PDB entry 7UN8 | electron microscopy, 3.30 A resolution | chains A and D of the 6 polymer chains in the assembly

# Chain A (and D)
Name: CD-NTase-associated protein 12
Organism: Sphingobacterium faecium
Notes: EC 3.2.2.5; chain D of this document is another copy of the same molecule, construct and numbering; everything in this record applies to it too
UniProtKB: A0A2T5Y4G4 (CAP12_SPHFK); residues 2-323 here = UniProt positions 2-323
Amino-acid sequence (331 residues; numbered -7 to 323; the number before each row is that of its first residue; numbers below 1 keep their minus sign (Met-7 is residue -7)):
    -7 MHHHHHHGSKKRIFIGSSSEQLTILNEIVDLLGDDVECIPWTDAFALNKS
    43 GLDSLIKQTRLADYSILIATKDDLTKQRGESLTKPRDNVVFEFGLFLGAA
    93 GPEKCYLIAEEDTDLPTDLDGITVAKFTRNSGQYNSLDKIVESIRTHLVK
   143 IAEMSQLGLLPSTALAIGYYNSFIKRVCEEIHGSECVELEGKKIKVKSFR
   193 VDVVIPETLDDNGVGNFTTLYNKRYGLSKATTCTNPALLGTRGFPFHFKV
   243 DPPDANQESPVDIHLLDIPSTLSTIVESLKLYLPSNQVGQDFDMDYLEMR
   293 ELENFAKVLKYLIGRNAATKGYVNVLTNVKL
Not modelled in the structure: -7 to 1, 70-72, 119-129, 242-251, 323
Differences from the reference sequence: initiating methionine (-7); expression tag (-6 to 1)
Residues lining bound ligands: c-di-GMP (C2E; 9,9'-[(2R,3R,3aS,5S,7aR,9R,10R,10aS,12S,14aR)-3,5,10,12-tetrahydroxy-5,12-dioxidooctahydro-2H,7H-difuro[3,2-d:3',2'-j][1,3,7,9,2,8]tetraoxadiphosphacyclododecine-2,9-diyl]bis(2-amino-1,9-dihydro-6H-purin-6-one)): Gly160, Tyr161, Ser164, Phe165, Arg234, Gly235, Phe236, Pro237, Phe238, Asp259, Pro261, Ser262, Thr263, Thr266
UniProt features mapped onto this chain:
  - active site: Glu84
  - binding site (3',3'-c-di-GMP): Ser164, Phe165, Arg234, Pro237, Asp259, Ser262, Thr263
  - mutagenesis: Ala36 to Lys41 (Loss of NAD(+) cleavage, binds c-di-GMP, still forms filaments), Arg52 (R52E: 1000-fold decrease of NAD(+) cleavage, binds c-di-GMP, does not form filaments), Glu84 (E84A: No NAD(+) cleavage, still forms filaments in the presence of c-di-GMP and weakly with 3'3'-cGAMP), Glu95 (E95Q: 10-fold decrease of NAD(+) cleavage, binds c-di-GMP, still forms filaments, inhibits growth in E.coli), Asp110 (D110A: No NAD(+) cleavage activity, binds c-di-GMP), Lys142 (K142D: 100-fold decrease of NAD(+) cleavage, binds c-di-GMP, forms some filaments), Asn163 (N163A: Requires 10X more c-di-GMP for activation), Phe165 (F165A: Poorly activated by c-di-GMP), Lys167 (K167A: About wild-type activation by c-di-GMP), Arg168 (R168A: Requires 100X more c-di-GMP for activation), Glu171 (E171R: 10-fold decrease of NAD(+) cleavage, binds c-di-GMP, does not form filaments), Leu201 to Asp203 (Binds c-di-GMP, no longer forms filaments, no NAD(+) cleavage), 14 further mutagenesis entries in UniProt
Reported in the primary citation:
  - conformationally variable residues: Arg234
  - self-association interface (contacts with another copy of this molecule); pairs are residue here / residue on that copy: Asn40-Thr115 (backbone contact), Glu95-Asn278, Glu290-Arg307, Arg52, Phe83, Phe85, Leu87, Leu89, Ala101, Asp110, Ala309
  - catalytic residues: Glu84 (by similarity / conservation)
  - catalytic residues: Asp110
  - mutagenesis - A36DEL/F37DEL/N40DEL/K41DEL, D110A, V280D, E290K, R307E: abolished catalytic activity on c-di-GMP
  - mutagenesis - R52E, K142D, N208D, N278E, Q279E, D285K, A309R: decreased catalytic activity on c-di-GMP
  - mutagenesis - D110A: unchanged binding to c-di-GMP
  - binding site for c-di-GMP: Arg234

# How chain A and chain D interact
Pairs across the interface - 5 pairs, chain A then chain D:
  Asp112(A) - Asp112(D)
  Asp112(A) - Gly113(D)
  Gly113(A) - Asp112(D)
  Gly175(A) - Ala229(D)
  Ala229(A) - Gly175(D)
Other interface residues (no listed pair), chain A (7 interface residues in all): Ser176, Asn227, Leu230
Other interface residues (no listed pair), chain D (7 interface residues in all): Ser176, Asn227, Leu230

# Summary
The chain A/chain D interface involves 7 residues from each chain. Chain A binds c-di-GMP. The paper reports
catalytic residues Glu84(A) and Asp110(A); R52E, K142D and N208D of chain A, among others, reduce catalytic
activity on c-di-GMP; 12 substitutions were tested in all.
Both chains are CD-NTase-associated protein 12 (Sphingobacterium faecium). Entry 7UN8 (SfSTING with c-di-GMP
single fiber) was determined by electron microscopy together with 7UN9 and 7UNA from the same study.
